PDB entry 8Y3N | electron microscopy, 3.80 A resolution | chains C and D of the 4 polymer chains in the assembly

[Chain C (and D)]
Protein: Capsid protein
Source organism: Emesvirus zinderi
Notes: chain D of this document is another copy of the same molecule, construct and numbering; everything in this record applies to it too
UniProtKB: C8XPD7 (C8XPD7_9VIRU); residues 1-129 here correspond to UniProt positions 2-130 (UniProt number = residue number + 1)
Sequence (129 residues; each row starts with the number of its first residue):
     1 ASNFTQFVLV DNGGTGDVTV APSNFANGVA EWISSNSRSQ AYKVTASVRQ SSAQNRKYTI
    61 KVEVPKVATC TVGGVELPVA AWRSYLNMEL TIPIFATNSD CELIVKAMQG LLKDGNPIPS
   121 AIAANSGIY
Not modelled in the structure: 1, 72-76 (chain D: 72-76, 129)
Differences from the reference sequence: engineered mutation Ala46 (Cys47 in C8XPD7), Cys70 (Gln71 in C8XPD7)

[Interface between chain C and chain D]
Pairs across the interface (104):
  Asn3(C) with Pro117(D); Ser120(D), hydrogen bond; Ala121(D)
  Thr5(C) with Pro117(D)
  Phe7(C) with Asn116(D); Pro117(D)
  Leu9(C) with Lys106(D); Ala107(D), hydrophobic; Gly110(D)
  Val10(C) with Lys106(D); Ala107(D), hydrophobic
  Asp11(C) with Lys106(D)
  Trp32(C) with Ile128(D), hydrophobic
  Tyr42(C) with Leu103(D)
  Val44(C) with Ile118(D), hydrophobic
  Ser47(C) with Ile128(D)
  Tyr58(C) with Ala121(D), hydrogen bond (side chain-backbone); Asn125(D); Ser126(D), hydrogen bond (side chain-backbone)
  Ile60(C) with Ile118(D), hydrophobic; Ile122(D), hydrophobic
  Val62(C) with Leu111(D), hydrophobic
  Val64(C) with Leu103(D), hydrophobic; Ile104(D), hydrophobic
  Lys66(C) with Asp100(D)
  Trp82(C) with Pro93(D), hydrophobic; Phe95(D); Asp100(D)
  Ser84(C) with Thr91(D); Pro93(D)
  Tyr85(C) with Thr91(D), hydrogen bond (backbone-backbone)
  Leu86(C) with Glu89(D); Leu90(D), hydrophobic; Ile104(D), hydrophobic; Met108(D), hydrophobic
  Asn87(C) with Glu89(D), hydrogen bond (backbone-backbone)
  Met88(C) with Met88(D), hydrophobic
  Glu89(C) with Leu86(D); Asn87(D), hydrogen bond (backbone-backbone)
  Leu90(C) with Tyr85(D); Leu86(D), hydrophobic; Ile122(D), hydrophobic
  Thr91(C) with Ser84(D); Tyr85(D), hydrogen bond (backbone-backbone)
  Ile92(C) with Ile122(D), hydrophobic
  Pro93(C) with Trp82(D), hydrophobic; Arg83(D); Ser84(D)
  Phe95(C) with Trp82(D)
  Ala96(C) with Trp82(D), hydrophobic; Asn125(D)
  Asn98(C) with Ala123(D)
  Asp100(C) with Lys66(D), salt bridge; Trp82(D)
  Cys101(C) with Ile122(D); Ala123(D), hydrophobic; Asn125(D), hydrogen bond
  Leu103(C) with Val10(D), hydrophobic; Tyr42(D)
  Ile104(C) with Ser84(D)
  Val105(C) with Pro119(D)
  Lys106(C) with Leu9(D)
  Ala107(C) with Leu9(D); Val10(D), hydrophobic
  Met108(C) with Leu86(D), hydrophobic; Leu112(D), hydrophobic
  Gln109(C) with Leu112(D), hydrogen bond (side chain-backbone); Lys113(D); Asp114(D)
  Gly110(C) with Val8(D); Leu9(D)
  Leu111(C) with Ile60(D), hydrophobic; Val62(D), hydrophobic
  Leu112(C) with Met108(D), hydrophobic; Gln109(D)
  Lys113(C) with Gln109(D)
  Asp114(C) with Gln109(D), hydrogen bond
  Asn116(C) with Phe7(D)
  Pro117(C) with Asn3(D); Thr5(D); Phe7(D)
  Ile118(C) with Ala46(D), hydrophobic; Ile60(D), hydrophobic
  Pro119(C) with Val105(D), hydrophobic
  Ser120(C) with Asn3(D), hydrogen bond
  Ala121(C) with Asn3(D); Tyr58(D)
  Ile122(C) with Tyr58(D); Leu90(D), hydrophobic; Cys101(D), hydrogen bond (backbone-side chain); Val105(D), hydrophobic
  Ala123(C) with Asn98(D); Cys101(D), hydrophobic
  Asn125(C) with Arg56(D), hydrogen bond; Ala96(D), hydrogen bond (side chain-backbone); Thr97(D); Cys101(D), hydrogen bond
  Ser126(C) with Tyr58(D), hydrogen bond (backbone-side chain)
  Ile128(C) with Phe25(D); Ala30(D), hydrophobic; Ala46(D)
  Tyr129(C) with Ala1(D), hydrophobic; Phe4(D), hydrophobic; Phe25(D), hydrophobic
Also at the interface, not in a pair above, chain C (64 interface residues in all): Val8, Asn12, Phe25, Ala30, Ala46, Val48, Arg56, Arg83, Gly127
Also at the interface, not in a pair above, chain D (66 interface residues in all): Asp11, Asn12, Trp32, Val44, Val48, Val64, Ile92, Glu102, Gly127

[In short]
64 residues of chain C face 66 of chain D across their interface; the contacts include 16 hydrogen bonds and 1
salt bridge. Polar pairs include Asp100(C)-Lys66(D), Asn3(C)-Ser120(D) and Tyr58(C)-Ala121(D).
Chain C and chain D are both Capsid protein (Emesvirus zinderi); the structure, The self-assembled nanotube of
CPC46A/Q70C, was determined by electron microscopy (same publication as 8Y3T and 8Y3V).
